Entry 8IXG (electron microscopy, 4.40 A resolution (low resolution: residue-level contacts below are approximate; hydrogen-bond / salt-bridge calls are withheld)); this record covers chains W and J of the 12 polymer chains in the assembly.

== Chain W ==
Name: Tubulin beta-2A chain
Source organism: Mus musculus
UniProt: Q7TMM9 (TBB2A_MOUSE); residue numbers follow UniProt; this construct covers 1-445
Sequence (457 residues; numbered 1 to 457; the number before each row is that of its first residue):
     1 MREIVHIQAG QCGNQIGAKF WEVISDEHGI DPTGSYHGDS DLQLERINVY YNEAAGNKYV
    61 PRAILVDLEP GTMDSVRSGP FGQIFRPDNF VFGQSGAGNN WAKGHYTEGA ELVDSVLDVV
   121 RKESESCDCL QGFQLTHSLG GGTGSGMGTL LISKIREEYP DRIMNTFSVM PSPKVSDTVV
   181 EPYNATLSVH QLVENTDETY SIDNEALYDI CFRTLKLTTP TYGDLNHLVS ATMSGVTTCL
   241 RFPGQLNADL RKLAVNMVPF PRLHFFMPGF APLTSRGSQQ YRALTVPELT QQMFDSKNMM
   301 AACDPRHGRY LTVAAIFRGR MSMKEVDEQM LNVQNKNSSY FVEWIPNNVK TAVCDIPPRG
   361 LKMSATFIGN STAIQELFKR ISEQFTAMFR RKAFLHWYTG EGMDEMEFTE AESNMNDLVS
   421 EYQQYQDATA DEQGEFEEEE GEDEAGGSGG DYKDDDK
Not modelled in the structure: 427-457
Differences from the reference sequence: expression tag (446-457)
Swiss-Prot annotation at these positions:
  - motif: Met-1 to Ile-4 (MREI motif)
  - binding site (GTP): Gln-11, Glu-69, Ser-138, Gly-142, Thr-143, Gly-144, Asn-204, Asn-226
  - binding site (Mg(2+)): Glu-69
  - modified residue: Ser-40 (Phosphoserine), Lys-58 (N6-acetyllysine), Ser-172 (Phosphoserine), Thr-285 (Phosphothreonine), Thr-290 (Phosphothreonine), Arg-318 (Omega-N-methylarginine), Glu-438 (5-glutamyl polyglutamate)
  - cross-link (Glycyl lysine isopeptide (Lys-Gly)): Lys-58 (interchain with G-Cter in ubiquitin), Lys-324 (interchain with G-Cter in ubiquitin)
Small-molecule neighbours:
  - phosphomethylphosphonic acid guanylate ester (G2P): Gly-10, Gln-11, Cys-12, Gln-15, Ile-16, Asp-67, Glu-69, Gly-98, Asn-99, Ser-138, Gly-140, Gly-141, Gly-142, Thr-143, Gly-144, Asp-177, Asn-204, Leu-207, Tyr-222, Leu-225, Asn-226
  - GTP (guanosine-5'-triphosphate): Leu-246, Asn-247, Lys-252

== Chain J ==
Name: Tubulin alpha-4A chain
Source organism: Mus musculus
Notes: EC 3.6.5.-
UniProt: P68368 (TBA4A_MOUSE); the construct has insertions or renumbered stretches relative to UniProt, so the offset changes along the chain: 1-42 = UniProt 1-42; 49-454 = UniProt 43-448
Sequence (454 residues; each row starts with the number of its first residue):
     1 MRECISVHVG QAGVQMGNAC WELYCLEHGI QPDGQMPSDK TIHHHHHHGG GDDSFTTFFC
    61 ETGAGKHVPR AVFVDLEPTV IDEIRNGPYR QLFHPEQLIT GKEDAANNYA RGHYTIGKEI
   121 IDPVLDRIRK LSDQCTGLQG FLVFHSFGGG TGSGFTSLLM ERLSVDYGKK SKLEFSIYPA
   181 PQVSTAVVEP YNSILTTHTT LEHSDCAFMV DNEAIYDICR RNLDIERPTY TNLNRLISQI
   241 VSSITASLRF DGALNVDLTE FQTNLVPYPR IHFPLATYAP VISAEKAYHE QLSVAEITNA
   301 CFEPANQMVK CDPRHGKYMA CCLLYRGDVV PKDVNAAIAA IKTKRSIQFV DWCPTGFKVG
   361 INYQPPTVVP GGDLAKVQRA VCMLSNTTAI AEAWARLDHK FDLMYAKRAF VHWYVGEGME
   421 EGEFSEARED MAALEKDYEE VGIDSYEDED EGEE
Not modelled in the structure: 1, 37-51, 444-454
Differences from the reference sequence: insertion (43-48)
Swiss-Prot annotation at these positions:
  - motif: Met-1 to Cys-4 (MREC motif)
  - active site: Glu-260
  - binding site (GTP): Gln-11, Glu-77, Ser-146, Gly-150, Thr-151, Thr-185, Asn-212, Asn-234
  - binding site (Mg(2+)): Glu-77
  - modified residue: Lys-40 (N6-acetyllysine), Ser-54 (Phosphoserine), Tyr-89 (3'-nitrotyrosine), Tyr-438 (Phosphotyrosine), Ser-445 (Phosphoserine)
Small-molecule neighbours:
  - phosphomethylphosphonic acid guanylate ester (G2P): Ala-253, Leu-254, Asn-255, Asp-257, Glu-260
  - GTP (guanosine-5'-triphosphate): Gly-10, Gln-11, Ala-12, Gln-15, Asp-75, Glu-77, Asp-104, Ala-105, Ala-106, Asn-107, Ser-146, Gly-148, Gly-149, Gly-150, Thr-151, Gly-152, Ile-177, Thr-185, Tyr-230, Leu-233, Asn-234

== Chain W / chain J interface ==
Contacting residue pairs (11; chain W residue first):
  Glu-53(W) / Gln-291(J)
  Ala-54(W) / Gln-291(J)
  Ala-55(W) / Gln-291(J)
  Lys-58(W) / Tyr-288(J)
  Lys-58(W) / His-289(J)
  Val-60(W) / His-289(J)
  Gln-83(W) / His-289(J)
  Phe-85(W) / His-289(J)
  Arg-86(W) / His-289(J)
  Arg-86(W) / Glu-290(J)
  Pro-87(W) / His-289(J)
Interface residues without a listed pair, chain J (5 interface residues in all): Lys-286

== Overview ==
9 residues of chain W and 5 residues of chain J are in contact. Bound to chain W: GTP and
phosphomethylphosphonic acid guanylate ester. Chain J binds GTP and phosphomethylphosphonic acid guanylate
ester.
Chain W is Tubulin beta-2A chain and chain J is Tubulin alpha-4A chain, both from Mus musculus; the structure,
GMPCPP-Alpha4A/Beta2A-microtubule decorated with kinesin seam region, was determined by electron microscopy,
deposited together with 8IXA, 8IXB, 8IXD, 8IXE and 8IXF.
